Entry 3MGO (X-ray diffraction, 2.30 A resolution); this record covers chains A and B of the 3 polymer chains in the assembly.

Chain A:
Name: HLA class I histocompatibility antigen, A-2 alpha chain
From: Homo sapiens
Notes: fragment: Extracellular domain
UniProt: P01892 (1A02_HUMAN); residues 1-275 here correspond to UniProt positions 25-299 (UniProt number = residue number + 24)
Chain sequence (275 residues; row label = number of the first residue in the row):
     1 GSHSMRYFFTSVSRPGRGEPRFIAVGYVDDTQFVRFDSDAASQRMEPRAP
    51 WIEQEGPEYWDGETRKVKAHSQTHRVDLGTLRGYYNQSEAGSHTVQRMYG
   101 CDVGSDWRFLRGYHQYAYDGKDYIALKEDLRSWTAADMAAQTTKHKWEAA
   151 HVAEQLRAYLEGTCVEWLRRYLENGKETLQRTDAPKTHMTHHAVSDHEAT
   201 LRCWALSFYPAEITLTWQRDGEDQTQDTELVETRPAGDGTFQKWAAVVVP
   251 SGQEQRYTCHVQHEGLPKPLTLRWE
Cystine bridges: Cys101-Cys164, Cys203-Cys259

Chain B:
Name: Beta-2-microglobulin
From: Homo sapiens
UniProt: P61769 (B2MG_HUMAN); residues 1-99 here correspond to UniProt positions 21-119 (UniProt number = residue number + 20)
Chain sequence (100 residues; row label = number of the first residue in the row; numbering starts at 0):
     0 MIQRTPKIQVYSRHPAENGKSNFLNCYVSGFHPSDIEVDLLKNGERIEKV
    50 EHSDLSFSKDWSFYLLYYTEFTPTEKDEYACRVNHVTLSQPKIVKWDRDM
Construct notes: initiating methionine (0)
Swiss-Prot annotation at these positions:
  - modified residue: Gln2 (Pyrrolidone carboxylic acid)
  - glycosylation: Ile1 (N-linked (Glc) (glycation) isoleucine), Lys19 (N-linked (Glc) (glycation) lysine), Lys41 (N-linked (Glc) (glycation) lysine), Lys48 (N-linked (Glc) (glycation) lysine), Lys58 (N-linked (Glc) (glycation) lysine), Lys91 (N-linked (Glc) (glycation) lysine), Lys94 (N-linked (Glc) (glycation) lysine)
Cystine bridges: Cys25-Cys80

Interface between chain A and chain B:
Pairs across the interface - 55 pairs, chain A then chain B:
  Phe8(A) - Ser55(B)
  Phe8(A) - Phe56(B)  hydrophobic
  Phe9(A) - Phe56(B)
  Thr10(A) - Leu54(B)
  Thr10(A) - Phe56(B)
  Thr10(A) - Phe62(B)
  Val12(A) - Ser33(B)
  Ile23(A) - Leu54(B)
  Val25(A) - Asp53(B)
  Val25(A) - Leu54(B)
  Val25(A) - Ser55(B)
  Tyr27(A) - Ser55(B)
  Tyr27(A) - Tyr63(B)  hydrogen bond
  Gln32(A) - Asp53(B)  hydrogen bond
  Arg35(A) - Asp53(B)
  Arg48(A) - Asp53(B)  salt bridge
  Ser92(A) - Met0(B)
  His93(A) - Met0(B)
  Gln96(A) - His31(B)  hydrogen bond
  Gln96(A) - Phe56(B)
  Gln96(A) - Trp60(B)  hydrogen bond (side chain-backbone)
  Gln96(A) - Phe62(B)
  Arg97(A) - Phe56(B)
  Gln115(A) - Trp60(B)
  Tyr116(A) - Trp60(B)
  Ala117(A) - Trp60(B)  hydrophobic
  Asp119(A) - Met0(B)
  Asp119(A) - Ile1(B)
  Asp119(A) - His31(B)
  Gly120(A) - Ile1(B)
  Gly120(A) - His31(B)
  Lys121(A) - Ile1(B)
  Asp122(A) - Trp60(B)  hydrogen bond
  His192(A) - Asp98(B)  salt bridge
  Arg202(A) - Asp98(B)  hydrogen bond (side chain-backbone)
  Arg202(A) - Met99(B)
  Trp204(A) - Asp98(B)
  Trp204(A) - Met99(B)
  Val231(A) - Gln8(B)
  Glu232(A) - Gln8(B)  hydrogen bond (backbone-side chain)
  Glu232(A) - Ser28(B)  hydrogen bond
  Arg234(A) - Gln8(B)  hydrogen bond
  Arg234(A) - Tyr10(B)
  Arg234(A) - Met99(B)  hydrogen bond (side chain-backbone)
  Pro235(A) - Tyr10(B)  hydrogen bond (backbone-side chain)
  Pro235(A) - Asn24(B)
  Pro235(A) - Tyr26(B)
  Ala236(A) - Arg12(B)  hydrogen bond (backbone-side chain)
  Ala236(A) - Asn24(B)  hydrogen bond (backbone-side chain)
  Gly237(A) - Arg12(B)  hydrogen bond (backbone-side chain)
  Asp238(A) - Arg12(B)
  Gln242(A) - Tyr10(B)
  Gln242(A) - Ser11(B)
  Gln242(A) - Arg12(B)  hydrogen bond (side chain-backbone)
  Trp244(A) - Met99(B)  hydrogen bond (side chain-backbone)
Also at the interface, not in a pair above, chain A (37 interface residues in all): Thr94, Met98, Leu206, Thr233
Also at the interface, not in a pair above, chain B (24 interface residues in all): Lys6, Pro14, Pro32, Leu65

Overview:
The interface between chain A and chain B involves 37 residues on one side and 24 on the other, with 16
hydrogen bonds and 2 salt bridges. Polar contacts include Arg48(A)-Asp53(B), His192(A)-Asp98(B) and
Tyr27(A)-Tyr63(B).
Here chain A is HLA class I histocompatibility antigen, A-2 alpha chain and chain B is Beta-2-microglobulin,
both from Homo sapiens. Entry 3MGO (Crystal structure of a H5-specific CTL epitope derived from H5N1 influenza
virus in complex with HLA-A*0201) was determined by X-ray diffraction together with 3MGT from the same study.
